PDB entry 7U0G | electron microscopy, 2.60 A resolution | chains F and I of the 15 polymer chains in the assembly

Chain F:
Protein: Histone H4
Source organism: Homo sapiens
Reference sequence: P62805 (H4_HUMAN); residues 0-102 here correspond to UniProt positions 1-103 (UniProt number = residue number + 1)
Amino-acid sequence (103 residues; row label = number of the first residue in the row; numbering starts at 0):
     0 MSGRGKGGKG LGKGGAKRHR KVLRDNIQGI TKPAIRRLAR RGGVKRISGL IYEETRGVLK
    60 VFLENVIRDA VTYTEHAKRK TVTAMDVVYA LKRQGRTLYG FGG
Disordered / not traced: 0-20
UniProt features mapped onto this chain:
  - DNA-binding region: Lys16 to Lys20
  - modified residue: Ser1 (N-acetylserine), Arg3 (Asymmetric dimethylarginine), Lys5 (N6-(2-hydroxyisobutyryl)lysine), Lys8 (N6-(2-hydroxyisobutyryl)lysine), Lys12 (N6-(2-hydroxyisobutyryl)lysine), Lys16 (N6-(2-hydroxyisobutyryl)lysine), Lys20 (N6,N6,N6-trimethyllysine), Lys31 (N6-(2-hydroxyisobutyryl)lysine), Lys44 (N6-(2-hydroxyisobutyryl)lysine), Ser47 (Phosphoserine), Tyr51 (Phosphotyrosine), Lys59 (N6-(2-hydroxyisobutyryl)lysine), Lys77 (N6-(2-hydroxyisobutyryl)lysine), Lys79 (N6-(2-hydroxyisobutyryl)lysine), Thr80 (Phosphothreonine), Tyr88 (Phosphotyrosine), Lys91 (N6-(2-hydroxyisobutyryl)lysine)
  - cross-link (Glycyl lysine isopeptide (Lys-Gly)): Lys12 (interchain with G-Cter in SUMO2), Lys20 (interchain with G-Cter in SUMO2), Lys31 (interchain with G-Cter in SUMO2), Lys59 (interchain with G-Cter in SUMO2), Lys79 (interchain with G-Cter in SUMO2), Lys91 (interchain with G-Cter in SUMO2)

Chain I:
Molecule: 162-nt DNA strand
Sequence (162 nucleotides; each row starts with the number of its first residue):
     1 AGTGGTATTA ACATATCCTC AGTGGTGAGT ATTAACATGG AACTTACTCC AACAATACAG
    61 ATGCTGAATA AATGTAGTCT AAGTGAAGGA AGAAGGAAAG GTGGGAGCTG CCATCACTCA
   121 GAATTGTCCA GCAGGGATTG TGCAAGCTTG TGAATAAAGA CA
Disordered / not traced: 1-26, 160-162

Chain F / chain I interface:
Contacting residue pairs - 12 pairs, chain F then chain I:
  Arg35(F) - DG92(I)  salt bridge to the phosphate
  Arg45(F) - DA91(I)  hydrogen bond to the sugar
  Arg45(F) - DG92(I)  phosphate contact
  Ile46(F) - DA91(I)  sugar contact
  Ile46(F) - DG92(I)  hydrogen bond to the phosphate
  Ser47(F) - DA91(I)  hydrogen bond to the phosphate
  Gly48(F) - DA91(I)  hydrogen bond to the phosphate
  Arg78(F) - DC112(I)  phosphate contact
  Arg78(F) - DA113(I)  phosphate contact
  Lys79(F) - DC111(I)  salt bridge to the phosphate
  Lys79(F) - DC112(I)  hydrogen bond to the phosphate
  Thr80(F) - DC112(I)  hydrogen bond to the phosphate
Interface residues without a listed pair, chain F (11 interface residues in all): Lys44, Tyr51, Lys77
Interface residues without a listed pair, chain I (6 interface residues in all): DA93

In short:
11 residues of chain F and 6 residues of chain I are in contact, with 6 hydrogen bonds and 2 salt bridges.
Polar contacts include Arg45(F)-DA91(I), Ile46(F)-DG92(I) and Ser47(F)-DA91(I). Curated annotation (UniProt)
lists a DNA-binding region on chain F.
Here chain F is Histone H4 (Homo sapiens) and chain I is a 162-nt DNA strand. Entry 7U0G (structure of LIN28b
nucleosome bound 3 OCT4) was determined by electron microscopy together with 7U0I, 7U0J, 8DK5, 8SPS and 8SPU
from the same study.
